PDB entry 1DRV | X-ray diffraction, 2.20 A resolution | chain A

== Chain A ==
Molecule: Dihydrodipicolinate reductase
Organism: Escherichia coli
Notes: EC 1.3.1.26
UniProtKB: P04036 (DAPB_ECOLI); residue numbers follow UniProt; this construct covers 1-273
Amino-acid sequence (273 residues; numbered 1 to 273; the number before each row is that of its first residue):
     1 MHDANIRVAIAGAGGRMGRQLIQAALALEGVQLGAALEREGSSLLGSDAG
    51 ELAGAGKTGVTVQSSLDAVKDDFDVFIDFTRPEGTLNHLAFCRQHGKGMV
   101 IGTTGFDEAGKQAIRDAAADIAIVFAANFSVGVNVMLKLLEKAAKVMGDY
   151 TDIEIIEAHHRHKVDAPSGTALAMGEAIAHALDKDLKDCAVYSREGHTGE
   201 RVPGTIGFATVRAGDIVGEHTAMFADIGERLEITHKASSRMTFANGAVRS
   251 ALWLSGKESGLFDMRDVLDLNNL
Not modelled in the structure: 1-3
Residues lining bound ligands: 3-acetylpyridine adenine dinucleotide (A3D): Gly12, Ala13, Gly14, Gly15, Arg16, Met17, Gly18, Glu38, Arg39, Phe79, Thr80, Arg81, Glu83, Gly84, His88, Gly102, Thr103, Thr104, Ala126, Ala127, Asn128, Phe129, Arg240, Phe243
Swiss-Prot annotation at these positions:
  - active site: His159 (Proton donor/acceptor), Lys163 (Proton donor)
  - binding site (NADP(+)): Gly12, Arg16, Met17, Arg39, Gly102 to Thr104, Phe129, Arg240
  - binding site (NAD(+)): Gly15 to Met17, Glu38, Thr80, Arg81, Gly102 to Thr104, Ala126 to Phe129, Lys163, Phe243
  - binding site ((S)-2,3,4,5-tetrahydrodipicolinate): His160, Gly169, Thr170

== Overview ==
Chain A binds 3-acetylpyridine adenine dinucleotide. From UniProt: active-site residues His159 and Lys163, 9
NADP+-binding residues, 15 NAD+-binding residues and 3 (S)-2,3,4,5-tetrahydrodipicolinate-binding residues.
Chain A is Dihydrodipicolinate reductase (Escherichia coli); the structure, Escherichia coli dhpr/acnadh
complex, was determined by X-ray diffraction together with 1DRU and 1DRW from the same study.
